PDB entry 3FC6 | X-ray diffraction, 2.06 A resolution | chains A and B of the 4 polymer chains in the assembly

[Chain A]
Name: Retinoic acid receptor RXR-alpha
Organism: Homo sapiens
Reference sequence: P19793 (RXRA_HUMAN); numbering as in UniProt (aligned over 225-462)
Sequence (242 residues; each row starts with the number of its first residue):
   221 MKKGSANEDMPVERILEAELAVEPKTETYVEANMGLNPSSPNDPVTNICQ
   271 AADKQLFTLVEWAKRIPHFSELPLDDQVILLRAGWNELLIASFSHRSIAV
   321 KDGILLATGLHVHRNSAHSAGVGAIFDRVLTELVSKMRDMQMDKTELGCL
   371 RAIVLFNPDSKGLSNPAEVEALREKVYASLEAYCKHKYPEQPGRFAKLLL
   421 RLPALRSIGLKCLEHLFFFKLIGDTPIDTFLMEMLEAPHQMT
Disordered / not traced: 221-224, 243-262, 442-447, 458-462
Differences from the reference sequence: expression tag (221-224)
Small-molecule neighbours: retinoic acid (REA): V265, I268, C269, A271, A272, Q275, W305, L309, I310, F313, R316, L326, A327, V342, I345, C432
UniProt features mapped onto this chain:
  - region: R348 to G368 (Required for nuclear export)
  - binding site (9-cis-retinoate): R316, A327
  - binding site (all-trans-retinoate): R316, A327
  - modified residue (Phosphoserine): S259, S260
  - mutagenesis: V280 (V280A: Abolished ubiquitination and degradation by UBR5), E352 to T462 (No impact on acetylation by EP300), M357 to M360 (Abolishes nuclear export), L418 to L430 (Abolishes nuclear localization), E434 (E434N/Q/K/A: As a heterodimer with NR1H4, impairs interaction with coactivator NCOA1. Impairs transcriptional activity)

[Chain B]
Name: Nr1h3 protein
Organism: Mus musculus
Reference sequence: Q91X41 (Q91X41_MOUSE); residues 200-445 here = UniProt positions 200-445
Sequence (266 residues; numbered 180 to 445; the number before each row is that of its first residue):
   180 MRGSHHHHHHGMASLVPRGSVLPQLSPEQLGMIEKLVAAQQQCNRRSFSD
   230 RLRVTPWPIAPDPQSREARQQRFAHFTELAIVSVQEIVDFAKQLPGFLQL
   280 SREDQIALLKTSAIEVMLLETSRRYNPGSESITFLKDFSYNREDFAKAGL
   330 QVEFINPIFEFSRAMNELQLNDAEFALLIAISIFSADRPNVQDQLQVERL
   380 QHTYVEALHAYVSINHPHDPLMFPRMLMKLVSLRTLSSVHSEQVFALRLQ
   430 DKKLPPLLSEIWDVHE
Disordered / not traced: 180-202, 444-445
Differences from the reference sequence: expression tag (180-199)
Small-molecule neighbours: LX2 ([4-(3-{[2-chloro-3-(trifluoromethyl)benzyl](2,2-diphenylethyl)amino}propoxy)-1H-indol-1-yl]acetic acid): N223, F252, F255, T256, L258, A259, V261, S262, E265, I293, M296, L297, E299, T300, R303, I311, F313, L314, F324, L329, F333, I334, I337, F338, H419, Q422, V423, L426, L433, W441

[Chain A / chain B interface]
Pairs across the interface (54):
  R348(A) - D366(B)  hydrogen bond (side chain-backbone)
  R348(A) - P368(B)
  E352(A) - D366(B)
  K356(A) - E377(B)  salt bridge
  E394(A) - L400(B)
  E394(A) - R404(B)  salt bridge
  Y397(A) - L400(B)  hydrophobic
  Y397(A) - P403(B)  hydrophobic
  Y397(A) - M407(B)
  E401(A) - H388(B)  salt bridge
  F415(A) - P403(B)  hydrophobic
  A416(A) - F402(B)  hydrophobic
  L419(A) - P403(B)  hydrophobic
  L419(A) - M407(B)
  L420(A) - Q380(B)
  L420(A) - V384(B)  hydrophobic
  L420(A) - L409(B)  hydrophobic
  L422(A) - M407(B)  hydrophobic
  L422(A) - V410(B)  hydrophobic
  P423(A) - L409(B)  hydrophobic
  P423(A) - V410(B)
  P423(A) - R413(B)
  A424(A) - D366(B)
  R426(A) - V410(B)
  R426(A) - R413(B)
  R426(A) - T414(B)  hydrogen bond
  S427(A) - R413(B)  hydrogen bond
  L430(A) - R413(B)
  L430(A) - T414(B)
  L430(A) - S417(B)
  F437(A) - F424(B)  hydrophobic
  F438(A) - F424(B)  hydrophobic
  D448(A) - E439(B)  hydrogen bond (backbone-side chain)
  T449(A) - E439(B)  hydrogen bond (backbone-side chain)
  F450(A) - P435(B)  hydrophobic
  F450(A) - L436(B)  hydrophobic
  F450(A) - E439(B)  hydrogen bond (backbone-side chain)
  L451(A) - V267(B)  hydrophobic
  L451(A) - I285(B)  hydrophobic
  L451(A) - K289(B)
  L451(A) - E439(B)  hydrogen bond (backbone-side chain)
  M452(A) - R281(B)
  M452(A) - I285(B)  hydrophobic
  M454(A) - Q264(B)
  M454(A) - V267(B)  hydrophobic
  M454(A) - K271(B)  hydrogen bond (backbone-side chain)
  M454(A) - L436(B)  hydrophobic
  L455(A) - K271(B)  hydrogen bond (backbone-side chain)
  L455(A) - F276(B)  hydrophobic
  L455(A) - R281(B)  hydrogen bond (backbone-side chain)
  L455(A) - Q284(B)
  L455(A) - I285(B)  hydrophobic
  L455(A) - L288(B)  hydrophobic
  E456(A) - R281(B)  salt bridge
Interface residues without a listed pair, chain A (31 interface residues in all): I373, D379, A398, L441, A457
Interface residues without a listed pair, chain B (35 interface residues in all): V263, A365, Q373, L406, S411, I440

[In short]
Chain A and chain B form an interface of 31 and 35 residues respectively; the contacts include 10 hydrogen
bonds and 4 salt bridges. Polar contacts include K356(A)-E377(B), E394(A)-R404(B) and E401(A)-H388(B). Ligands
of chain A: retinoic acid. Ligands of chain B: compound LX2.
Here chain A is Retinoic acid receptor RXR-alpha (Homo sapiens) and chain B is Nr1h3 protein (Mus musculus).
Entry 3FC6 (hRXRalpha & mLXRalpha with an indole Pharmacophore, SB786875) was determined by X-ray diffraction.
